Entry 8H7A (X-ray diffraction, 1.92 A resolution); this record covers chains B and D of the 4 polymer chains in the assembly.

# Chain B
Molecule: Histone acetyltransferase KAT6A
From: Homo sapiens
Notes: EC 2.3.1.48
UniProtKB: Q92794 (KAT6A_HUMAN); numbering as in UniProt (aligned over 1-85)
Amino-acid sequence (86 residues; numbered 0 to 85; the number before each row is that of its first residue; numbering starts at 0):
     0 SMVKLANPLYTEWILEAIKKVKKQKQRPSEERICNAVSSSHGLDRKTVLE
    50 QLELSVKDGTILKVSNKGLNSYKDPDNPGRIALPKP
Unresolved in the structure: 0-1, 79-85
Sequence notes: expression tag (0)
From the paper describing this entry:
  - binding site for the 13-nt DNA strand: Gln-23, Lys-24, Gln-25, Arg-26

# Chain D
Molecule: 13-nt DNA strand
Sequence (13 nucleotides; each row starts with the number of its first residue):
     1 GGTCCGTCGGACC

# How chain B and chain D interact
Contacting residue pairs - 8 pairs, chain B then chain D:
  Gln-23(B) with DG6(D), sugar contact; DT7(D), hydrogen bond to the phosphate; DC8(D), hydrogen bond to the base
  Lys-24(B) with DC8(D), base contact; DG9(D), hydrogen bond to the base; DG10(D), hydrogen bond to the base
  Gln-25(B) with DT7(D), hydrogen bond to the base; DC8(D), base contact
Interface residues without a listed pair, chain B (4 interface residues in all): Asn-34
Interface residues without a listed pair, chain D (6 interface residues in all): DC5

# Overview
4 residues of chain B face 6 of chain D across their interface, with 5 hydrogen bonds. Among the polar pairs
are Gln-23(B)/DC8(D), Lys-24(B)/DG9(D) and Lys-24(B)/DG10(D). From the paper: a binding site for the 13-nt DNA
strand at Gln-23(B), Lys-24(B) and Gln-25(B) among others.
Here chain B is Histone acetyltransferase KAT6A (Homo sapiens) and chain D is a 13-nt DNA strand. Entry 8H7A
(Crystal structure of the dimer form KAT6A WH domain with its bound double stranded DNA) was determined by
X-ray diffraction (same publication as 7Y43).
